Entry 6MAM (X-ray diffraction, 4.10 A resolution (low resolution: residue-level contacts below are approximate; hydrogen-bond / salt-bridge calls are withheld)); this record covers chains F and H of the 12 polymer chains in the assembly.

[Chain F]
Molecule: ADI-15946 Fab Light Chain
Source organism: Homo sapiens
Notes: antibody fragment or engineered binder
Amino-acid sequence (216 residues; numbered 1 to 216; the number before each row is that of its first residue):
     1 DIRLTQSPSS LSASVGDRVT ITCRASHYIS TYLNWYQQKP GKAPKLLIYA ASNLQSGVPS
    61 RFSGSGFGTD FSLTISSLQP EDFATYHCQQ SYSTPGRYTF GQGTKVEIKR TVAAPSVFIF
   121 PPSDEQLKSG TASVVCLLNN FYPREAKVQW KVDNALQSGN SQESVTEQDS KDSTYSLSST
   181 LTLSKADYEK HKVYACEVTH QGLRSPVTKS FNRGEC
Disulfides: Cys23-Cys88, Cys136-Cys196

[Chain H]
Molecule: Envelope glycoprotein
Source organism: Zaire ebolavirus (strain Mayinga-76)
UniProt: Q05320 (VGP_EBOZM); numbering as in UniProt (aligned over 502-611)
Amino-acid sequence (110 residues; numbered 502 to 611; the number before each row is that of its first residue):
   502 EAIVNAQPKC NPNLHYWTTQ DEGAAIGLAW IPYFGPAAEG IYIEGLMHNQ DGLICGLRQL
   562 ANETTQALQL FLRATTELRT FSILNRKAID FLLQRWGGTC HILGPDCCIE
Disordered / not traced: 502-503
Disulfides: Cys511-Cys556, Cys601-Cys608
Glycans and other covalent adducts: N-acetylglucosamine (NAG) linked to Asn563
Swiss-Prot annotation at these positions:
  - region: Gly524 to Ala539 (Fusion peptide)
  - glycosylation: Asn563 (N-linked (GlcNAc...) asparagine)
  - mutagenesis: Cys511 (C511G: Induces GP1 secretion. Complete loss of virus capability to enter into host cell), Gly528 (G528R: Reduced infectivity), Leu529 (L529A/R: Reduced infectivity), Ile532 (I532A: Reduced infectivity; I532R: Almost complete loss of infectivity. No effect on transport of GP to the cell surface and incorporation onto virions), Phe535 (F535A: Reduced infectivity; F535R: Almost complete loss of infectivity. No effect on transport of GP to the cell surface and incorporation onto virions), Gly536 (G536A: Almost complete loss of infectivity. No effect on transport of GP to the cell surface and incorporation onto virions), Pro537 (P537R: Almost complete loss of infectivity. No effect on transport of GP to the cell surface and incorporation onto virions), Cys556 (C556S: Induces GP1 secretion. Complete loss of virus capability to enter into host cell), Asn563 (N563D: Reduced levels of expression of GP, GP1 and GP2. 20% loss of virus capability to enter into host cell), Cys601 (C601S: Induces GP1 secretion. Complete loss of virus capability to enter into host cell), Cys608 (C608G: Induces GP1 secretion. Complete loss of virus capability to enter into host cell), Cys609 (C609G: Induces GP1 secretion. Complete loss of virus capability to enter into host cell)
What the authors report for this chain:
  - mutagenesis - K510E: abolished binding to ADI-15946 Fab Heavy Chain
  - specificity-determining residues: Asn506

[How chain F and chain H interact]
Contacting residue pairs (11; chain F residue first):
  Thr31(F) with Asn514(H)
  Ala50(F) with Asn514(H)
  Ala51(F) with Asn514(H)
  Ser52(F) with Leu547(H); His549(H)
  Asn53(F) with Pro513(H); Asn514(H); His549(H); Asn550(H)
  Phe67(F) with His516(H); Glu545(H)
Other interface residues (no listed pair), chain F (8 interface residues in all): Tyr49, Gly66
From the paper, about this interface:
  - pairs named by the authors: His516(H)-Phe67(F)
  - epitope / paratope residues, chain H: Asn514(H), His516(H), Leu547(H), His549(H)

[Summary]
8 residues of chain F and 7 residues of chain H are in contact. The authors report a contact between His516(H)
and Phe67(F). Covalently linked N-acetylglucosamine: at Asn563(H). From the paper: K510E of chain H abolishes
binding to ADI-15946 Fab Heavy Chain; epitope/paratope residues Asn514(H), His516(H) and Leu547(H) among
others.
Chain F is ADI-15946 Fab Light Chain (Homo sapiens) and chain H is Envelope glycoprotein (Zaire ebolavirus
(strain Mayinga-76)); the structure, Cleaved Ebola GP in complex with a broadly neutralizing human antibody,
ADI-15946, was determined by X-ray diffraction.
